PDB entry 8EXV | X-ray diffraction, 2.48 A resolution | chain A

[Chain A]
Name: Phosphatidylinositol 4,5-bisphosphate 3-kinase catalytic subunit alpha isoform
Organism: Homo sapiens
Notes: EC 2.7.1.137, 2.7.1.153, 2.7.11.1
Reference sequence: P42336 (PK3CA_HUMAN); the construct has insertions or renumbered stretches relative to UniProt, so the offset changes along the chain: 0-98 = UniProt 7-105; 106-1052 = UniProt 106-1052
Sequence (1080 residues; numbered -27 to 1052; the number before each row is that of its first residue; numbers below 1 keep their minus sign (Met-27 is residue -27)):
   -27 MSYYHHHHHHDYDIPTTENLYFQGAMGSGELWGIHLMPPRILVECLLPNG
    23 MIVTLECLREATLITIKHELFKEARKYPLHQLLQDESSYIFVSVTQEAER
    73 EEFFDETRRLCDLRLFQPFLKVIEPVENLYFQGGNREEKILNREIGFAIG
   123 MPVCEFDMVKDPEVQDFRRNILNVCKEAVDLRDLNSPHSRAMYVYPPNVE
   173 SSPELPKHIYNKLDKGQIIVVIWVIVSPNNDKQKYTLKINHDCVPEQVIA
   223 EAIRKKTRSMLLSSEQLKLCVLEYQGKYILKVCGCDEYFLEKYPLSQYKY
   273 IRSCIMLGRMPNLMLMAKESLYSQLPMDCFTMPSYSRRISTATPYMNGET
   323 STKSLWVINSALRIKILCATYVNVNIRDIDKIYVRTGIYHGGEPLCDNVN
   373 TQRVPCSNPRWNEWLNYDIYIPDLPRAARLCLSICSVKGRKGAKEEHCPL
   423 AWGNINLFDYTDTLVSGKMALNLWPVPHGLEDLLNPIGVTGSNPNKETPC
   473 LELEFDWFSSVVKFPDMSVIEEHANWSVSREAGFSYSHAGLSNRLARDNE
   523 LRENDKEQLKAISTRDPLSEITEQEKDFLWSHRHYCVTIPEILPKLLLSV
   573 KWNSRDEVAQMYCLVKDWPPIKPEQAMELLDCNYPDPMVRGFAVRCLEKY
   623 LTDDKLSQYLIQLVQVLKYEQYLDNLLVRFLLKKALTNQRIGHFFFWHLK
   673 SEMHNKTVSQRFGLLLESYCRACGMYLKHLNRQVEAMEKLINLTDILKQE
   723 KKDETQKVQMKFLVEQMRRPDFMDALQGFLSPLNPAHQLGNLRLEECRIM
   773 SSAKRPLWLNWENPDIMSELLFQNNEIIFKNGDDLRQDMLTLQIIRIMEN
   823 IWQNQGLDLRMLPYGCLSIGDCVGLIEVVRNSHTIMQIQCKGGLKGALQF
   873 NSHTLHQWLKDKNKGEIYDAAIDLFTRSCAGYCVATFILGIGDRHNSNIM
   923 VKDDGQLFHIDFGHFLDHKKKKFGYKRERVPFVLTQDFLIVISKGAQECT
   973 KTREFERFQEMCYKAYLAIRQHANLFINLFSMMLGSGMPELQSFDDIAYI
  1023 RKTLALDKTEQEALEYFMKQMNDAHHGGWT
Unresolved in the structure: -27 to 106, 200-202, 233-245, 311-321, 349-350, 410-416, 864-871, 943-948, 1052
Construct notes: initiating methionine (-27); expression tag (-26 to -1); insertion (99-105)
Curated features (UniProtKB/Swiss-Prot):
  - region: Ile771 to Arg777 (G-loop), Gly912 to Asn920 (Catalytic loop), His931 to Thr957 (Activation loop)
  - site: Lys776 (Implicated in the recognition of ATP as well as PIP2. Also crucial for autophosphorylation of the p85alpha subunit)
Small-molecule neighbours: X3N (N~2~-{(4S,11aP)-2-[(4S)-4-(difluoromethyl)-2-oxo-1,3-oxazolidin-3-yl]-5,6-dihydroimidazo[1,2-d][1,4]benzoxazepin-9-yl}-L-alaninamide): Arg770, Met772, Ser774, Pro778, Trp780, Ile800, Lys802, Asp810, Tyr836, Ile848, Glu849, Val850, Val851, Ser854, His855, Gln859, Met922, Phe930, Ile932, Asp933

[In short]
Chain A binds compound X3N.
Chain A is Phosphatidylinositol 4,5-bisphosphate 3-kinase catalytic subunit alpha isoform (Homo sapiens); the
structure, Crystal structure of PI3K-alpha in complex with compound 32, was determined by X-ray diffraction,
deposited together with 8EXL, 8EXO and 8EXU.
